Entry 8DV6 (X-ray diffraction, 3.38 A resolution); this record covers chains A and B of the 6 polymer chains in the assembly.

[Chain A (and B)]
Molecule: Envelope protein E
Organism: Zika virus ZIKV/Human/Cambodia/FSS13025/2010
Notes: chain B of this document is another copy of the same molecule, construct and numbering; everything in this record applies to it too
UniProt: A0A384KMW4 (A0A384KMW4_ZIKV); residues 1-405 here correspond to UniProt positions 291-695 (UniProt number = residue number + 290)
Chain sequence (415 residues; each row starts with the number of its first residue):
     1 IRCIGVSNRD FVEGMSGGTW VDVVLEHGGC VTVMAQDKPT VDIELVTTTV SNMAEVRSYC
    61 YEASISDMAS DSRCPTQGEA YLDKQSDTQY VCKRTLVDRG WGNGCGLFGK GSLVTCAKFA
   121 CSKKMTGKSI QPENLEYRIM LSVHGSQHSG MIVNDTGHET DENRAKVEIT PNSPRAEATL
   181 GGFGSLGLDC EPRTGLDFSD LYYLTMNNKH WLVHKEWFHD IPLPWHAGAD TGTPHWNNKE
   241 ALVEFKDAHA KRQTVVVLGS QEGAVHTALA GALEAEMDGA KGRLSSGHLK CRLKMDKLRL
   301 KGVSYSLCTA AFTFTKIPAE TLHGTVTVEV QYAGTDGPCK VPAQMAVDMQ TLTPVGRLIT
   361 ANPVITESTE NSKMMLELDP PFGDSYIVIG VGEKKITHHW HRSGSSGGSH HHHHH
Disordered / not traced: 406-415
Cystine bridges: Cys3-Cys30, Cys60-Cys121, Cys74-Cys105, Cys92-Cys116, Cys190-Cys291, Cys308-Cys339
Construct notes: expression tag (406-415)
What the authors report for this chain:
  - post-translational modification sites: Asn154

[Chain A / chain B interface]
Contacting residue pairs (49):
  Ile4(A) - Phe108(B)
  Gly5(A) - Phe108(B)
  Ser7(A) - Asp98(B)
  Asp98(A) - Ser7(B)  hydrogen bond
  Trp101(A) - His148(B)
  Trp101(A) - Lys316(B)
  Trp101(A) - Ile317(B)
  Trp101(A) - Ala319(B)
  Trp101(A) - Thr327(B)
  Trp101(A) - Glu329(B)
  Trp101(A) - Met375(B)  hydrophobic
  Gly102(A) - Met151(B)
  Gly102(A) - Ile152(B)
  Gly102(A) - Val153(B)
  Gly106(A) - Ala319(B)
  Phe108(A) - Ile4(B)
  Phe108(A) - Gly5(B)
  Phe108(A) - Ala319(B)  hydrophobic
  Phe108(A) - Glu320(B)
  Phe108(A) - Thr321(B)
  Phe108(A) - Thr327(B)
  His148(A) - Trp101(B)
  Met151(A) - Gly102(B)
  Ile152(A) - Gly102(B)
  Val153(A) - Gly102(B)
  Lys209(A) - Val256(B)
  Val256(A) - Lys209(B)
  Gly259(A) - Glu262(B)
  Gly259(A) - Gly263(B)
  Gly259(A) - His266(B)
  Ser260(A) - Ser260(B)
  Ser260(A) - Glu262(B)  hydrogen bond (backbone-side chain)
  Ser260(A) - Gly263(B)  hydrogen bond (backbone-backbone)
  Gln261(A) - Gly263(B)
  Glu262(A) - Gly259(B)
  Glu262(A) - Ser260(B)  hydrogen bond (side chain-backbone)
  Gly263(A) - Gly259(B)
  Gly263(A) - Ser260(B)  hydrogen bond (backbone-backbone)
  Gly263(A) - Gln261(B)
  His266(A) - Gly259(B)
  Lys316(A) - Trp101(B)
  Ile317(A) - Trp101(B)
  Ala319(A) - Trp101(B)
  Ala319(A) - Gly106(B)
  Ala319(A) - Phe108(B)  hydrophobic
  Glu320(A) - Phe108(B)
  Thr327(A) - Trp101(B)
  Thr327(A) - Phe108(B)
  Glu329(A) - Trp101(B)
Other interface residues (no listed pair), chain A (33 interface residues in all): Leu107, Val257, Leu258, Thr321, Leu322, Val328, Met375
Other interface residues (no listed pair), chain B (34 interface residues in all): Leu107, Gly109, Val257, Leu258, Thr267, Val328

[In short]
The interface between chain A and chain B involves 33 residues on one side and 34 on the other; the contacts
include 5 hydrogen bonds. Polar contacts include Asp98(A)-Ser7(B), Ser260(A)-Glu262(B) and
Ser260(A)-Gly263(B). From the paper: a modification site at Asn154(A).
Chain A and chain B are both Envelope protein E (Zika virus ZIKV/Human/Cambodia/FSS13025/2010); the structure,
Zika virus envelope protein structure in complex with a potent Human mAb, was determined by X-ray diffraction
(same publication as 7YAR).
